Entry 6W0Y (X-ray diffraction, 2.54 A resolution); this record covers chains A and B.

# Chain A (and B)
Name: Ketohexokinase
From: Homo sapiens
Notes: EC 2.7.1.3; chain B of this document is another copy of the same molecule, construct and numbering; everything in this record applies to it too
UniProtKB: P50053 (KHK_HUMAN); residue numbers follow UniProt; this construct covers 5-298
Amino-acid sequence (313 residues; each row starts with the number of its first residue; numbers below 1 keep their minus sign (Met-14 is residue -14)):
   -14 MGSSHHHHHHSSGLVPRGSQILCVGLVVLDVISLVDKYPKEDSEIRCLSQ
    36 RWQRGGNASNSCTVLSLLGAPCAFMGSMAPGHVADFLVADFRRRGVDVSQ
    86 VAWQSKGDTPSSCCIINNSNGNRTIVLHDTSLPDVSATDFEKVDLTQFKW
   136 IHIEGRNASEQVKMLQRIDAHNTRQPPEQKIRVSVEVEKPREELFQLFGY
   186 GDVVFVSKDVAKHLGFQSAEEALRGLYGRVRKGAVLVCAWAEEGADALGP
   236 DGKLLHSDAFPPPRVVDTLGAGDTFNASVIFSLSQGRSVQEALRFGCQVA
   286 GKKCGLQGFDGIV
Unresolved in the structure: -14 to 2 (chain B: -14 to -3)
Construct notes: expression tag (-14 to 4)
Residues lining bound ligands: S6S (2-[(1R,5S)-3-[5-cyano-6-[(2S,3R)-2-methyl-3-oxidanyl-azetidin-1-yl]-4-(trifluoromethyl)pyridin-2-yl]-3-azabicyclo[3.1.0]hexan-6-yl]ethanoic acid): Arg108, Ala224, Trp225, Ala226, Glu227, Gly229, Ala230, Ala244, Phe245, Pro246, Pro247, Val250, Thr253, Leu254, Gly255, Ala256, Gly257, Phe260, Cys282, Ala285, Gly286, Cys289
Curated features (UniProtKB/Swiss-Prot):
  - binding site (beta-D-fructose): Asp15, Gly41, Asn42, Asn45, Asp258
  - binding site (ATP): Arg108, Ala226 to Gly229, Gly255 to Asp258
  - natural variant: Gly40 (G40R: In FRUCT), Ala43 (A43T: In FRUCT)

# How chain A and chain B interact
Pairs across the interface - 70 pairs, chain A then chain B:
  Val16(A) with Trp37(B), hydrophobic
  Ser18(A) with Val111(B)
  Val20(A) with Val111(B), hydrophobic
  Tyr23(A) with Pro24(B), hydrogen bond (side chain-backbone); Glu26(B)
  Pro24(A) with Tyr23(B), hydrogen bond (backbone-side chain); Thr109(B)
  Lys25(A) with Thr109(B)
  Glu26(A) with Tyr23(B); Asn102(B), hydrogen bond; Asn105(B); Asn107(B), hydrogen bond; Thr109(B)
  Asp27(A) with Asn107(B); Arg108(B); Thr109(B), hydrogen bond (backbone-side chain)
  Ser28(A) with Thr109(B); Ile110(B), hydrogen bond (backbone-backbone)
  Glu29(A) with Ile110(B); Leu112(B)
  Ile30(A) with Ile110(B), hydrogen bond (backbone-backbone); Val111(B); Leu112(B), hydrogen bond (backbone-backbone)
  Arg31(A) with Leu112(B); His113(B), hydrogen bond (side chain-backbone)
  Cys32(A) with Val111(B), hydrophobic; Leu112(B), hydrogen bond (backbone-backbone); Asp114(B)
  Leu33(A) with Asp114(B)
  Ser34(A) with Asp114(B)
  Gln35(A) with Asp93(B); Thr94(B); Ser96(B), hydrogen bond (side chain-backbone); His113(B); Asp114(B), hydrogen bond
  Trp37(A) with Trp37(B), hydrophobic; His67(B); Val68(B)
  Phe71(A) with His67(B)
  Ser96(A) with Gln35(B), hydrogen bond
  Cys98(A) with Val16(B), hydrophobic; Cys98(B), hydrogen bond
  Ile100(A) with Ile100(B), hydrophobic
  Asn102(A) with Glu26(B), hydrogen bond
  Asn105(A) with Glu26(B)
  Asn107(A) with Glu26(B), hydrogen bond; Asp27(B)
  Arg108(A) with Asp27(B), salt bridge; Ser28(B)
  Thr109(A) with Pro24(B); Lys25(B); Glu26(B); Asp27(B), hydrogen bond (side chain-backbone); Ser28(B)
  Ile110(A) with Ser28(B), hydrogen bond (backbone-backbone); Glu29(B); Ile30(B), hydrogen bond (backbone-backbone)
  Val111(A) with Ser18(B); Val20(B), hydrophobic; Ile30(B); Cys32(B), hydrophobic; Gln35(B)
  Leu112(A) with Glu29(B); Ile30(B), hydrogen bond (backbone-backbone); Arg31(B); Cys32(B), hydrogen bond (backbone-backbone)
  His113(A) with Cys32(B); Gln35(B)
  Asp114(A) with Arg31(B), salt bridge
  Lys174(A) with Glu29(B), salt bridge
Interface residues without a listed pair, chain A (36 interface residues in all): Leu14, Ser97, Arg141, Glu173
Interface residues without a listed pair, chain B (36 interface residues in all): Leu14, Pro95, Ser97, Thr115

# Overview
The chain A/chain B interface involves 36 residues from each chain, with 21 hydrogen bonds and 3 salt bridges.
Among the polar pairs are Arg108(A)-Asp27(B), Asp114(A)-Arg31(B) and Lys174(A)-Glu29(B). Bound to chain A:
compound S6S.
Chain A and chain B are both Ketohexokinase (Homo sapiens); the structure, Structure of KHK in complex with
compound 6
(2-[(1R,5S)-3-[5-cyano-6-[(2S,3R)-2-methyl-3-oxidanyl-azetidin-1-yl]-4-(trifluoromethyl)pyridin-2-yl]-3-azabicyclo[3.1.0]hexan-6-yl]ethanoic
acid), was determined by X-ray diffraction together with 6W0N, 6W0W, 6W0X and 6W0Z from the same study.
